Entry 7AZF (X-ray diffraction, 1.93 A resolution); this record covers chains A and B of the 4 polymer chains in the assembly.

Chain A (and B):
Name: Beta sliding clamp
Source organism: Escherichia coli 2-427-07_S4_C3
Notes: chain B of this document is another copy of the same molecule, construct and numbering; everything in this record applies to it too
UniProt: A0A073FMV0 (A0A073FMV0_ECOLX); numbering as in UniProt (aligned over 1-366)
Amino-acid sequence (369 residues; numbered -2 to 366; the number before each row is that of its first residue; numbers below 1 keep their minus sign (Gly-2 is residue -2)):
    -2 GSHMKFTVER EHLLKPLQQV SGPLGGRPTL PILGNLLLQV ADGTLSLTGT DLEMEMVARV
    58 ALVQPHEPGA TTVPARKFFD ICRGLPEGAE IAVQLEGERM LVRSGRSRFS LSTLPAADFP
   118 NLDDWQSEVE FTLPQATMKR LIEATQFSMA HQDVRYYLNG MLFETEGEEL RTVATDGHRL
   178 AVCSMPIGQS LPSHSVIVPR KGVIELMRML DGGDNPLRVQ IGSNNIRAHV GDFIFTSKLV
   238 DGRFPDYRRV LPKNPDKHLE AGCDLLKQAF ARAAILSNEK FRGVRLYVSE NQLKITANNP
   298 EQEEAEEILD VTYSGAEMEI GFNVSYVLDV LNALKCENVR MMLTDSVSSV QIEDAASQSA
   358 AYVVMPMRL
Sequence notes: expression tag (-2 to 0)

Interface between chain A and chain B:
Contacting residue pairs (65):
  Pro71(A) with Glu300(B)
  Lys74(A) with Ile272(B); Leu273(B); Asn296(B); Glu298(B); Glu300(B), salt bridge
  Asp77(A) with Ile272(B)
  Ile78(A) with Ile272(B)
  Gly81(A) with Arg269(B), hydrogen bond (backbone-side chain)
  Leu82(A) with Arg269(B)
  Pro83(A) with Arg269(B)
  Arg96(A) with Glu298(B); Gln299(B)
  Arg103(A) with Gln289(B); Glu303(B); Glu304(B); Ile305(B), hydrogen bond (backbone-backbone); Asp307(B), salt bridge
  Ser104(A) with Arg269(B); Glu303(B); Glu304(B), hydrogen bond
  Arg105(A) with Glu301(B), salt bridge; Ala302(B); Glu303(B), hydrogen bond (backbone-backbone)
  Phe106(A) with Arg269(B); Glu301(B); Ala302(B), hydrophobic; Glu304(B)
  Ser107(A) with Leu273(B); Glu300(B); Glu301(B), hydrogen bond (backbone-backbone)
  Leu108(A) with Leu273(B), hydrophobic; Glu300(B)
  Ser109(A) with Glu300(B), hydrogen bond
  Arg269(A) with Gly81(B), hydrogen bond (side chain-backbone); Leu82(B); Ser104(B); Phe106(B)
  Ile272(A) with Lys74(B); Asp77(B); Ile78(B)
  Leu273(A) with Leu108(B), hydrophobic
  Gln289(A) with Arg103(B), hydrogen bond
  Asn296(A) with Lys74(B)
  Glu298(A) with Lys74(B), salt bridge; Arg96(B)
  Gln299(A) with Arg96(B)
  Glu300(A) with Pro71(B); Lys74(B), salt bridge; Ser107(B); Leu108(B); Ser109(B), hydrogen bond
  Glu301(A) with Arg105(B), salt bridge; Phe106(B); Ser107(B), hydrogen bond (backbone-backbone)
  Ala302(A) with Arg105(B); Phe106(B), hydrophobic
  Glu303(A) with Arg103(B); Ser104(B); Arg105(B), hydrogen bond (backbone-backbone)
  Glu304(A) with Arg103(B); Ser104(B), hydrogen bond; Phe106(B)
  Ile305(A) with Arg103(B), hydrogen bond (backbone-backbone)
  Asp307(A) with Arg103(B), salt bridge
Other interface residues (no listed pair), chain A (31 interface residues in all): Gln265, Leu306
Other interface residues (no listed pair), chain B (30 interface residues in all): Pro83, Gln265

Overview:
Chain A and chain B form an interface of 31 and 30 residues respectively, with 13 hydrogen bonds and 7 salt
bridges. Polar pairs include Lys74(A)-Glu300(B), Arg103(A)-Asp307(B) and Arg105(A)-Glu301(B).
Chain A and chain B are both Beta sliding clamp (Escherichia coli 2-427-07_S4_C3); the structure, DNA
polymerase sliding clamp from Escherichia coli with peptide 8 bound, was determined by X-ray diffraction,
deposited together with 7AZ5, 7AZ6, 7AZ8, 7AZC, 7AZD, 7AZE and 3 further entries.
